PDB entry 8XOO | electron microscopy, 1.84 A resolution | chains Q and P of the 21 polymer chains in the assembly

[Chain Q (and P)]
Protein: NDP-hexose 4-ketoreductase
Source organism: Streptomyces hawaiiensis
Notes: chain P of this document is another copy of the same molecule, construct and numbering; everything in this record applies to it too
UniProtKB: A0A6G5RIJ6 (A0A6G5RIJ6_9ACTN); residues 157-816 here = UniProt positions 157-816
Sequence (696 residues; row label = number of the first residue in the row):
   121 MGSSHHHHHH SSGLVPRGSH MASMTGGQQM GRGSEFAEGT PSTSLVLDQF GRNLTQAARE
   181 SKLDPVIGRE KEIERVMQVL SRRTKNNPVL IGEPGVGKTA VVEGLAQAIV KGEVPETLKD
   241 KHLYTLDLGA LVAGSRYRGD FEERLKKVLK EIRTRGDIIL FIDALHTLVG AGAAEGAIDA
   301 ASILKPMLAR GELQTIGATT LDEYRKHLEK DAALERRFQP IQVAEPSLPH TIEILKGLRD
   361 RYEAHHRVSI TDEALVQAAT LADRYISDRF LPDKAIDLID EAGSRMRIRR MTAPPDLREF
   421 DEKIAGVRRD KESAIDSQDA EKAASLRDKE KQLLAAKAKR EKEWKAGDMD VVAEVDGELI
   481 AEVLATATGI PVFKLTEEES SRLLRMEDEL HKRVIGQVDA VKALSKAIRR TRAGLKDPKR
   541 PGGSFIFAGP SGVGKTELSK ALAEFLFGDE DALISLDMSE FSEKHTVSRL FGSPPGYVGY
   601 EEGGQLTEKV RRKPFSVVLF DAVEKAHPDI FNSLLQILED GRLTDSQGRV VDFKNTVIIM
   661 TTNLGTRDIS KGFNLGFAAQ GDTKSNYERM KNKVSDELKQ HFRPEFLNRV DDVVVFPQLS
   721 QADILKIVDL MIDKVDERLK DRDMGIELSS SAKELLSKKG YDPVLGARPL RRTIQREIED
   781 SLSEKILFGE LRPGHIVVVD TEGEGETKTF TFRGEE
Not modelled in the structure: 121-163, 411-471
Differences from the reference sequence: initiating methionine (121); expression tag (122-156); engineered mutation Ala284 (Glu in A0A6G5RIJ6), Ala440 (Phe in A0A6G5RIJ6), Ala622 (Glu in A0A6G5RIJ6)
Bound ions: Mg2+: Thr556 (together with ATP)
Ligand contacts:
  - ADP (adenosine-5'-diphosphate): Asp184, Pro185, Val186, Ile187, Arg189, Glu213, Pro214, Gly215, Val216, Gly217, Lys218, Thr219, Ala220, Ile354, Leu358, Ile396
  - ATP (adenosine-5'-triphosphate), molecule 1: Arg310, Ala333, Arg336, Arg337
  - ATP, molecule 2: Arg513, Val514, Ile515, Gln517, Pro550, Ser551, Gly552, Val553, Gly554, Lys555, Thr556, Glu557, Asn663, Leu719, Ile727, Leu730, Met731, Lys734, Ala767, Arg768, Arg771
  - ATP, molecule 3: Glu639, Glu705, Arg709
What the authors report for this chain:
  - binding site for casein: Tyr257, Tyr597
  - binding site for ADP: Arg336

[How chain Q and chain P interact]
Residue-residue contacts (128; chain Q residue first):
  Arg172(Q) - Arg310(P)
  Asp184(Q) - Arg203(P)  salt bridge
  Pro214(Q) - Ala332(P)  hydrophobic
  Pro214(Q) - Arg336(P)
  Gly215(Q) - Arg336(P)
  Asp247(Q) - Lys266(P)  salt bridge
  Val252(Q) - Gly259(P)
  Val252(Q) - Glu262(P)
  Ala253(Q) - Gly259(P)
  Ala253(Q) - Glu263(P)
  Gly254(Q) - Gly259(P)  hydrogen bond (backbone-backbone)
  Gly254(Q) - Glu263(P)
  Ser255(Q) - Arg258(P)  hydrogen bond
  Arg256(Q) - Arg258(P)  hydrogen bond (backbone-backbone)
  Arg256(Q) - Asp260(P)
  Tyr257(Q) - Arg258(P)  hydrogen bond (backbone-side chain)
  Gly259(Q) - Arg258(P)
  Asp260(Q) - Arg258(P)
  Phe261(Q) - Arg258(P)
  Glu262(Q) - Arg258(P)  salt bridge
  Thr287(Q) - Ala297(P)
  Val289(Q) - Ala297(P)
  Gly290(Q) - Ala297(P)
  Ala293(Q) - Arg258(P)
  Ala293(Q) - Glu295(P)
  Ala294(Q) - Glu295(P)  hydrogen bond (backbone-side chain)
  Ala297(Q) - Arg258(P)
  Tyr362(Q) - Arg203(P)
  Tyr362(Q) - Thr204(P)  hydrogen bond
  His365(Q) - Arg203(P)
  His366(Q) - Ser201(P)
  Arg389(Q) - Glu335(P)  salt bridge
  Arg389(Q) - Arg336(P)
  Arg389(Q) - Phe338(P)  hydrogen bond (side chain-backbone)
  Arg389(Q) - Pro340(P)
  Asp393(Q) - Lys205(P)  salt bridge
  Asp393(Q) - Arg336(P)  salt bridge
  Asp397(Q) - Arg202(P)  salt bridge
  Asp397(Q) - Lys205(P)  salt bridge
  Asp400(Q) - Arg202(P)  salt bridge
  Asp400(Q) - Arg203(P)  hydrogen bond (side chain-backbone)
  Asp400(Q) - Thr204(P)  hydrogen bond (side chain-backbone)
  Glu401(Q) - Arg195(P)  salt bridge
  Glu401(Q) - Gln198(P)
  Glu401(Q) - Val199(P)
  Glu401(Q) - Gln339(P)  hydrogen bond
  Ser404(Q) - Gln198(P)  hydrogen bond (side chain-backbone)
  Ser404(Q) - Ser201(P)
  Arg405(Q) - Gln198(P)  hydrogen bond
  Ile408(Q) - Gln198(P)
  Ile408(Q) - Ser201(P)
  Ile408(Q) - Glu236(P)
  Ala487(Q) - Arg195(P)
  Ser551(Q) - Asn708(P)  hydrogen bond
  Lys560(Q) - Asp640(P)  salt bridge
  Ser575(Q) - Arg642(P)  hydrogen bond
  Asp577(Q) - Gln636(P)
  Asp577(Q) - Arg642(P)  salt bridge
  Ser579(Q) - Asn632(P)  hydrogen bond (side chain-backbone)
  Ser579(Q) - Gln636(P)
  Glu580(Q) - Phe591(P)
  Glu580(Q) - Gln636(P)  hydrogen bond
  Glu580(Q) - Thr644(P)
  Ser582(Q) - Val587(P)
  Glu583(Q) - Lys584(P)
  His585(Q) - Pro594(P)
  His585(Q) - Tyr597(P)
  Thr586(Q) - Pro594(P)
  Ser588(Q) - Pro594(P)
  Ser588(Q) - Pro595(P)  hydrogen bond (side chain-backbone)
  Arg589(Q) - Pro595(P)
  Arg589(Q) - Thr644(P)
  Arg589(Q) - Asp645(P)
  Arg589(Q) - Ser646(P)
  Ser593(Q) - Pro595(P)
  Ser593(Q) - Gly596(P)  hydrogen bond (side chain-backbone)
  Tyr597(Q) - Gly596(P)
  Val598(Q) - Gly596(P)  hydrogen bond (backbone-backbone)
  Val598(Q) - Tyr597(P)
  Glu601(Q) - Arg325(P)  hydrogen bond (backbone-side chain)
  Glu602(Q) - Arg325(P)
  Glu602(Q) - Tyr600(P)  hydrogen bond
  Gln605(Q) - Ser646(P)  hydrogen bond (side chain-backbone)
  Gln605(Q) - Gln647(P)
  Gln605(Q) - Gly648(P)
  Glu608(Q) - Arg325(P)
  Arg611(Q) - Arg325(P)
  Arg611(Q) - Glu329(P)  salt bridge
  Arg612(Q) - Leu321(P)
  Glu624(Q) - Glu705(P)
  Lys625(Q) - Asn632(P)
  Lys625(Q) - Leu635(P)
  Lys625(Q) - Arg703(P)
  Lys625(Q) - Glu705(P)  salt bridge
  Arg649(Q) - Glu329(P)  salt bridge
  Asn663(Q) - Glu705(P)  hydrogen bond
  Arg738(Q) - Leu535(P)  hydrogen bond (side chain-backbone)
  Arg738(Q) - Lys536(P)
  Arg738(Q) - Asp537(P)  salt bridge
  Arg738(Q) - Pro538(P)
  Leu739(Q) - Leu535(P)  hydrophobic
  Arg742(Q) - Ala533(P)
  Leu765(Q) - Asn708(P)  hydrogen bond (backbone-side chain)
  Arg768(Q) - Glu639(P)  salt bridge
  Arg768(Q) - Asn708(P)
  Arg768(Q) - Arg709(P)
  Pro769(Q) - Asn708(P)
  Arg771(Q) - Arg540(P)
  Arg771(Q) - Glu639(P)  salt bridge
  Arg772(Q) - Asn708(P)  hydrogen bond (side chain-backbone)
  Arg772(Q) - Val710(P)  hydrogen bond (side chain-backbone)
  Arg772(Q) - Asp711(P)
  Gln775(Q) - Arg530(P)
  Gln775(Q) - Asp711(P)
  Glu779(Q) - Arg530(P)
  Glu779(Q) - Leu535(P)
  Asp780(Q) - Lys526(P)
  Asp780(Q) - Arg530(P)  salt bridge
  Leu782(Q) - Leu535(P)  hydrophobic
  Ser783(Q) - Arg529(P)
  Ser783(Q) - Arg530(P)
  Ser783(Q) - Ala533(P)
  Ser783(Q) - Leu535(P)
  Glu784(Q) - Lys526(P)  salt bridge
  Leu787(Q) - Leu495(P)  hydrophobic
  Leu787(Q) - Ser500(P)
  Leu787(Q) - Leu504(P)  hydrophobic
  Leu787(Q) - Arg529(P)
Interface residues without a listed pair, chain Q (90 interface residues in all): Leu248, Gly249, Ala250, Arg258, Ala291, Arg361, Val483, Thr486, Gly552, Glu570, Gly599, Gly603, Gln647, Arg667, Arg776, Ile786, Phe788
Interface residues without a listed pair, chain P (81 interface residues in all): Glu194, Met197, Glu213, Tyr257, Gly296, Ile298, Ser302, Tyr324, Lys330, Leu503, Gly534, Lys539, His585, Glu601, Ser633, Leu643, Asp712

[Summary]
90 residues of chain Q face 81 of chain P across their interface; the contacts include 27 hydrogen bonds and
20 salt bridges. Among the polar pairs are Asp184(Q)-Arg203(P), Asp247(Q)-Lys266(P) and Glu262(Q)-Arg258(P).
From the paper: a binding site for casein at Tyr257(Q) and Tyr597(Q); a binding site for ADP at Arg336(Q).
Chain Q and chain P are both NDP-hexose 4-ketoreductase (Streptomyces hawaiiensis); the structure, Cryo-EM
structure of the ClpC1:ClpP1P2 degradation complex in Streptomyces hawaiiensis, was determined by electron
microscopy (same publication as 8XN4, 8XON and 8XOP).
